Entry 6TTY (X-ray diffraction, 1.90 A resolution); this record covers chains E and F of the 14 polymer chains in the assembly.

Chain E (and F):
Name: ATP-dependent Clp protease proteolytic subunit
Source organism: Staphylococcus aureus
Notes: EC 3.4.21.92; chain F of this document is another copy of the same molecule, construct and numbering; everything in this record applies to it too
UniProt: A0A077UUA2 (A0A077UUA2_STAAU); numbering as in UniProt (aligned over 1-195)
Sequence (203 residues; numbered 1 to 203; the number before each row is that of its first residue):
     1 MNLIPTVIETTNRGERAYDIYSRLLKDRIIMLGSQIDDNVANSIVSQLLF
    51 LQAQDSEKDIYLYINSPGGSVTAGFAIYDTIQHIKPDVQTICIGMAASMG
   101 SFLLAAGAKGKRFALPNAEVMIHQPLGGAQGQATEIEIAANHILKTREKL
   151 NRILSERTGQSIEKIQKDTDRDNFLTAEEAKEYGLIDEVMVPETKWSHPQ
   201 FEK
Disordered / not traced: 1-2, 193-203 (chain F: 11-16, 198-203)
Sequence notes: expression tag (196-203)
From the paper describing this entry:
  - conformationally variable residues (loop rearrangement): Met1 to Val7, Glu9 to Asp19
  - mutagenesis - E9V, R23P: increased growth in response to ADEP
  - mutagenesis - E9A, R23A, D27A, A133T, A133V, N173D: abolished catalytic activity
  - mutagenesis - E9A: decreased catalytic activity on SaClpXP
  - mutagenesis - Q132H: decreased catalytic activity on ADEP
  - mutagenesis - M190T: unchanged catalytic activity
  - mutagenesis - M190T: decreased binding to ADEP
  - catalytic residues: Asp172 (citing earlier work)
  - mutagenesis - M190T: abolished catalytic activity on ClpX

Interface between chain E and chain F:
Residue-residue contacts (73):
  Thr11(E) with Leu3(F)
  Arg13(E) with Met1(F), hydrogen bond (backbone-backbone); Leu3(F)
  Gly14(E) with Met1(F); Leu3(F)
  Glu15(E) with Leu3(F)
  Arg16(E) with Leu3(F); Ile4(F), hydrogen bond (side chain-backbone); Thr6(F)
  Ala17(E) with Pro5(F); Thr6(F), hydrogen bond (backbone-backbone)
  Tyr18(E) with Thr6(F)
  Asp19(E) with Thr6(F), hydrogen bond (backbone-backbone); Val7(F); Ile8(F), hydrogen bond (side chain-backbone)
  Tyr21(E) with Ile8(F), hydrophobic
  Ser22(E) with Thr6(F); Val7(F); Ile8(F), hydrogen bond (side chain-backbone)
  Leu25(E) with Ile8(F), hydrophobic; Ile20(F), hydrophobic
  Asp38(E) with Gly33(F); Asn65(F), hydrogen bond; Pro67(F)
  Asn39(E) with Glu9(F); Tyr21(F); Gly33(F)
  Asn42(E) with Tyr21(F); Met31(F); Gly33(F)
  Ser43(E) with Ile8(F); Tyr21(F), hydrogen bond (backbone-side chain)
  Val45(E) with Met31(F), hydrophobic; Ile93(F), hydrophobic
  Ser46(E) with Ile20(F); Tyr21(F); Leu24(F); Met31(F)
  Gln47(E) with Ile8(F); Ile20(F)
  Leu49(E) with Tyr63(F)
  Phe50(E) with Ile20(F), hydrophobic; Arg23(F)
  Ser56(E) with Trp196(F)
  Glu57(E) with Trp196(F)
  Thr72(E) with Gly94(F); Met95(F); Glu119(F)
  Phe75(E) with Asn117(F)
  Ala76(E) with Asn65(F); Gly94(F)
  Tyr78(E) with Asn117(F)
  Asp79(E) with Leu115(F); Pro116(F); Asn117(F), hydrogen bond (side chain-backbone); Ala118(F)
  Gln82(E) with Pro192(F); Lys195(F)
  His83(E) with Leu115(F); Lys195(F)
  Ile84(E) with Lys195(F), hydrogen bond (backbone-side chain)
  Lys85(E) with Lys195(F); Trp196(F)
  Gln132(E) with Arg171(F), hydrogen bond
  Thr134(E) with Arg171(F)
  Glu135(E) with Arg171(F), salt bridge
  Ile138(E) with Arg171(F); Asp172(F)
  His142(E) with Glu119(F), salt bridge; Phe174(F)
  Lys149(E) with Asn117(F), hydrogen bond (side chain-backbone); Glu119(F)
  Ile153(E) with Asn117(F)
Also at the interface, not in a pair above, chain E (44 interface residues in all): Ala41, Ala53, Ala73, Thr80, Lys145, Thr146
Also at the interface, not in a pair above, chain F (36 interface residues in all): Asp27, Leu32, Thr176, Glu179, Met190

Summary:
Chain E and chain F form an interface of 44 and 36 residues respectively, with 12 hydrogen bonds and 2 salt
bridges. Among the polar pairs are Glu135(E)-Arg171(F), His142(E)-Glu119(F) and Arg16(E)-Ile4(F). The paper
reports the catalytic residue Asp172(E); E9A, R23A and D27A of chain E, among others, abolish catalytic
activity; 10 substitutions were tested in all.
Both chains are ATP-dependent Clp protease proteolytic subunit (Staphylococcus aureus). Entry 6TTY (Structure
of ClpP from Staphylococcus aureus (apo, closed state)) was determined by X-ray diffraction, deposited
together with 6TTZ.
